PDB entry 4OTV | X-ray diffraction, 1.70 A resolution | chain A

Chain A:
Molecule: Polyhedrin
Organism: Operophtera brumata cypovirus 18
UniProt: Q30C70 (Q30C70_9REOV); residues 2-248 here = UniProt positions 2-248
Amino-acid sequence (248 residues; row label = number of the first residue in the row):
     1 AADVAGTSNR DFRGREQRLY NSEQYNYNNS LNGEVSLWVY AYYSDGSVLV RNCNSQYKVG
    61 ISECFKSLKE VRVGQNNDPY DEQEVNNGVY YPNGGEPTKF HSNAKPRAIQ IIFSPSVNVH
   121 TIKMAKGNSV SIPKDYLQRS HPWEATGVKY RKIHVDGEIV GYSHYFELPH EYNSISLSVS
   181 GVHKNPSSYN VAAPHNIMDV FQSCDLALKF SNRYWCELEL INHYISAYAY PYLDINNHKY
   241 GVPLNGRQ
Differences from the reference sequence: expression tag (1)
Ligand contacts: ATP (adenosine-5'-triphosphate): H154, V155, D156, G157

In short:
Bound to chain A: ATP.
Chain A is Polyhedrin (Operophtera brumata cypovirus 18); the structure, Crystal structure of in cellulo
Operophtera brumata CPV18, was determined by X-ray diffraction (same publication as 4OTS).
